3NMU - chains A and D of the 5 polymer chains in the assembly; structure by X-ray diffraction, 2.73 A resolution.

# Chain A
Name: NOP5/NOP56 related protein
Source organism: Pyrococcus furiosus
UniProtKB: Q8U4M1 (Q8U4M1_PYRFU); residues 8-373 here correspond to UniProt positions 4-369 (UniProt number = residue number - 4)
Sequence (379 residues; numbered -5 to 373; the number before each row is that of its first residue; numbers below 1 keep their minus sign (Met-5 is residue -5)):
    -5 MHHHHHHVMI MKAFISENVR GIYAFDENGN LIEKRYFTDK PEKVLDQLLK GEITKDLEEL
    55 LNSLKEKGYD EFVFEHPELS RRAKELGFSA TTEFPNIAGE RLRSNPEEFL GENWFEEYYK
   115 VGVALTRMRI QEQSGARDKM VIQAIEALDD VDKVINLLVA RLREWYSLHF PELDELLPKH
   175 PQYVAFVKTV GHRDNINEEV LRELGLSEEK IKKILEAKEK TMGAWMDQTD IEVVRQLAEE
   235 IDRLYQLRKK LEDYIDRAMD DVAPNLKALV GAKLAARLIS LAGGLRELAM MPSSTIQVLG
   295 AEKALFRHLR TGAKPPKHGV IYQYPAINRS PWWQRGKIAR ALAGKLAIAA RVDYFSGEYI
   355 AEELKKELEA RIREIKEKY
Not modelled in the structure: -5 to 7

# Chain D
Molecule: 34-nt RNA strand
Source organism: Pyrococcus furiosus
Sequence (34 nucleotides; numbered 1 to 34; the number before each row is that of its first residue):
     1 GCCGUUGAAG CUCUGACCGA AAGGCGUGAU GAGC

# Chain A / chain D interface
Pairs across the interface (38):
  Ser288(A) - C13(D)  base contact
  Ser288(A) - U14(D)  base contact
  Ser288(A) - G15(D)  hydrogen bond to the base
  Thr289(A) - C13(D)  hydrogen bond to the phosphate
  Gln291(A) - C13(D)  hydrogen bond to the base
  Gln291(A) - A32(D)  base contact
  Ala295(A) - C34(D)  sugar contact
  Ala298(A) - G33(D)  sugar contact
  Ala298(A) - C34(D)  phosphate contact
  Leu299(A) - C13(D)  phosphate contact
  Arg301(A) - G33(D)  hydrogen bond to the base
  His302(A) - C13(D)  hydrogen bond to the sugar
  Leu303(A) - C13(D)  sugar contact
  Ala307(A) - G33(D)  base contact
  Lys308(A) - A32(D)  hydrogen bond to the phosphate
  Lys308(A) - G33(D)  salt bridge to the phosphate
  Pro309(A) - C13(D)  base contact
  Pro309(A) - A32(D)  hydrogen bond to the sugar
  Pro309(A) - G33(D)  sugar contact
  Pro310(A) - G33(D)  sugar contact
  Lys311(A) - A32(D)  base contact
  Lys311(A) - G33(D)  salt bridge to the phosphate
  Lys311(A) - C34(D)  hydrogen bond to the phosphate
  His312(A) - C34(D)  sugar contact
  Gly313(A) - C34(D)  sugar contact
  Tyr316(A) - C34(D)  base contact
  Gly330(A) - A32(D)  hydrogen bond to the base
  Lys331(A) - G31(D)  salt bridge to the phosphate
  Arg334(A) - A29(D)  salt bridge to the phosphate
  Arg334(A) - U30(D)  salt bridge to the phosphate
  Arg334(A) - G31(D)  salt bridge to the phosphate
  Arg334(A) - A32(D)  base contact
  Lys339(A) - G28(D)  phosphate contact
  Arg365(A) - A29(D)  salt bridge to the phosphate
  Arg365(A) - U30(D)  salt bridge to the phosphate
  Glu368(A) - G24(D)  sugar contact
  Lys372(A) - C18(D)  hydrogen bond to the base
  Tyr373(A) - U30(D)  hydrogen bond to the phosphate
Interface residues without a listed pair, chain A (29 interface residues in all): Val292, Gly294, Gly338, Ile342
Interface residues without a listed pair, chain D (15 interface residues in all): U12, G23, U27

# In short
The interface between chain A and chain D involves 29 residues on one side and 15 on the other; the contacts
include 11 hydrogen bonds and 8 salt bridges. Among the polar pairs are Ser288(A)-G15(D), Gln291(A)-C13(D) and
Arg301(A)-G33(D).
Here chain A is NOP5/NOP56 related protein and chain D is a 34-nt RNA strand, both from Pyrococcus furiosus.
Entry 3NMU (Crystal Structure of substrate-bound halfmer box C/D RNP) was determined by X-ray diffraction
(same publication as 3NVI and 3NVK).
